8UDZ - chains E and F of the 6 polymer chains in the assembly; structure by X-ray diffraction, 2.21 A resolution.

== Chain E ==
Molecule: LTBP-49247 Fab Heavy Chain
Source organism: Homo sapiens
Notes: antibody fragment or engineered binder
Chain sequence (233 residues; each row starts with the number of its first residue):
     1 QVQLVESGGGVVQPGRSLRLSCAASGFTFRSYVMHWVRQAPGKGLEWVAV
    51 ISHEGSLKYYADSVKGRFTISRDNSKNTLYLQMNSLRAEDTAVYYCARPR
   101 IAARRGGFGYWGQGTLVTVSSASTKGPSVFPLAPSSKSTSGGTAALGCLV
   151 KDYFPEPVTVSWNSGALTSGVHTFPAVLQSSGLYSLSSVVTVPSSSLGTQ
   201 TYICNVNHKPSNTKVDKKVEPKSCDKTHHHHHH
Disordered / not traced: 224-233
Disulfide bonds: Cys22-Cys96, Cys148-Cys204

== Chain F ==
Molecule: LTBP-49247 Fab Light Chain
Source organism: Homo sapiens
Notes: antibody fragment or engineered binder
Chain sequence (218 residues; row label = number of the first residue in the row):
     1 NFMLTQPHSVSESPGKTVTISCTRSSGNIDNNYVQWYQQRPGSSPTTVIY
    51 EDNQRPSGVPDRFSGSIDSSSNSASLTISGLKTEDEADYYCQSYDYDTQG
   101 VVFGGGTKLTVLGQPKAAPSVTLFPPSSEELQANKATLVCLISDFYPGAV
   151 TVAWKADSSPVKAGVETTTPSKQSNNKYAASSYLSLTPEQWKSHRSYSCQ
   201 VTHEGSTVEKTVAPTECS
Disordered / not traced: 215-218
Disulfide bonds: Cys22-Cys91, Cys140-Cys199

== Chain E / chain F interface ==
Contacting residue pairs (76):
  Gln39(E) with Gln39(F), hydrogen bond; Tyr90(F), hydrogen bond
  Lys43(E) with Tyr90(F)
  Gly44(E) with Tyr90(F)
  Leu45(E) with Tyr90(F); Phe103(F)
  Trp47(E) with Gln99(F); Gly100(F); Val101(F), hydrophobic; Phe103(F)
  Tyr59(E) with Gln99(F)
  Tyr95(E) with Gln39(F), hydrogen bond; Ser43(F); Ser44(F)
  Arg100(E) with Thr47(F), hydrogen bond; Tyr50(F)
  Ile101(E) with Glu51(F)
  Ala103(E) with Gln92(F), hydrogen bond (backbone-side chain)
  Arg104(E) with Tyr33(F); Tyr94(F); Tyr96(F), hydrogen bond
  Arg105(E) with Tyr33(F), hydrogen bond; Gln35(F), hydrogen bond (backbone-side chain); Glu51(F), salt bridge
  Gly106(E) with Gln35(F); Tyr50(F)
  Gly107(E) with Gln35(F); Tyr37(F); Gln92(F)
  Phe108(E) with Tyr37(F), hydrogen bond (backbone-side chain); Thr47(F), hydrogen bond (backbone-side chain); Phe103(F), hydrophobic
  Trp111(E) with Tyr37(F), hydrophobic; Ser44(F); Pro45(F), hydrogen bond (side chain-backbone)
  Gly112(E) with Ser44(F)
  Phe130(E) with Ser127(F); Glu129(F); Glu130(F)
  Pro131(E) with Ser127(F); Glu129(F)
  Leu132(E) with Phe124(F), hydrophobic
  Ala133(E) with Phe124(F)
  Ala145(E) with Thr122(F); Phe124(F)
  Leu146(E) with Phe124(F), hydrophobic
  Leu149(E) with Tyr183(F), hydrophobic
  Lys151(E) with Glu130(F), salt bridge; Lys135(F); Thr137(F)
  His172(E) with Ser143(F); Gln173(F), hydrogen bond; Ala179(F)
  Thr173(E) with Gln173(F)
  Phe174(E) with Leu141(F), hydrophobic; Ile142(F); Ser143(F); Ala179(F), hydrophobic; Ala180(F)
  Pro175(E) with Ser171(F); Gln173(F); Ser181(F)
  Ala176(E) with Thr168(F)
  Val177(E) with Glu166(F); Thr168(F); Tyr183(F), hydrophobic
  Leu178(E) with Glu166(F)
  Gln179(E) with Glu166(F)
  Ser180(E) with Glu166(F), hydrogen bond (backbone-side chain)
  Leu186(E) with Tyr183(F)
  Ser187(E) with Val139(F); Leu141(F); Tyr183(F), hydrogen bond
  Val189(E) with Phe124(F), hydrophobic; Leu141(F), hydrophobic
  Lys217(E) with Glu129(F), salt bridge
Also at the interface, not in a pair above, chain E (44 interface residues in all): Val37, Gly42, Glu46, Val129, Gly147, Ser185
Also at the interface, not in a pair above, chain F (40 interface residues in all): Gly105, Pro125, Thr169

== Overview ==
The interface between chain E and chain F involves 44 residues on one side and 40 on the other, with 14
hydrogen bonds and 3 salt bridges. Polar contacts include Arg105(E)-Glu51(F), Lys151(E)-Glu130(F) and
Lys217(E)-Glu129(F).
Here chain E is LTBP-49247 Fab Heavy Chain and chain F is LTBP-49247 Fab Light Chain, both from Homo sapiens.
Entry 8UDZ (The Structure of LTBP-49247 Fab Bound to TGFbeta1 Small Latent Complex) was determined by X-ray
diffraction.
